PDB entry 4KAS | X-ray diffraction, 1.85 A resolution | chains C and D of the 4 polymer chains in the assembly

[Chain C (and D)]
Protein: Thymidylate synthase ThyX
Source organism: Thermotoga maritima
Notes: EC 2.1.1.148; fragment: tm0449; chain D of this document is another copy of the same molecule, construct and numbering; everything in this record applies to it too
Reference sequence: Q9WYT0 (THYX_THEMA); numbering as in UniProt (aligned over 1-220)
Chain sequence (232 residues; numbered -11 to 220; the number before each row is that of its first residue; numbers below 1 keep their minus sign (Met-11 is residue -11)):
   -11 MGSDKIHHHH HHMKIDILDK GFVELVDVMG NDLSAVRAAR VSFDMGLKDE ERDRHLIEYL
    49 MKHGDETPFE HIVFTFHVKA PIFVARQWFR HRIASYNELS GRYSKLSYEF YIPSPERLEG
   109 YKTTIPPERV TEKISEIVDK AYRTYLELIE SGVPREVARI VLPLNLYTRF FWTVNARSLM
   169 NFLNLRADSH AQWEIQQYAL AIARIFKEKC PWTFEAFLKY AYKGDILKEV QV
Disordered / not traced: -11 to -1, 33-35 (chain D: -11 to 0, 33-35, 218-220)
Sequence notes: initiating methionine (-11); expression tag (-10 to 0); engineered mutation Asp53 (His in Q9WYT0)
Small-molecule neighbours:
  - 2'-deoxyuridine-5'-monophosphate (DU), molecule 1: Arg74, Gln75, Arg78, Arg174
  - 2'-deoxyuridine-5'-monophosphate (DU), molecule 2: Phe77, Glu86, Leu87, Ser88, Gly89, Arg90, Tyr91, Arg147
  - FAD (flavin-adenine dinucleotide): Arg78, His79, Arg80, Ile81, Ser166, Asn169, Leu173, Arg174, His178, Ala179
Curated features (UniProtKB/Swiss-Prot):
  - motif: Arg78 to Ser88 (ThyX motif)
  - active site: Arg174 (Involved in ionization of N3 of dUMP, leading to its activation)
  - binding site (FAD): Thr55, Arg78 to Ile81, Glu86, Asn163 to Arg165, Asn169
  - binding site (dUMP): Gln75 to Arg78, Glu86 to Arg90, Arg147, Arg174
  - mutagenesis: Ser88 (S88A/C: Still catalytically active although shows a large decrease in activity), Arg90 (R90A: Binds dUMP 670-fold weaker than wild-type), Glu144 (E144A: Shows 0.113% of wild-type activity; E144R: Shows 0.016% of wild-type activity), Arg174 (R174A: Still catalytically active although only shows 0.0008% of wild-type activity. Binds dUMP 7300-fold weaker than wild-type; R174K: Loss of catalytic activity)
What the authors report for this chain:
  - binding site for 2'-deoxyuridine-5'-monophosphate: Ser88, Gly89, Arg90
  - conformationally variable residues (loop rearrangement): Arg90, Tyr91
  - mutagenesis - H53D: decreased binding to flavin-adenine dinucleotide
  - mutagenesis - H53D: decreased catalytic activity (citing earlier work)

[How chain C and chain D interact]
Contacting residue pairs (70; chain C residue first):
  His0(C) - Phe31(D)
  Glu12(C) - Phe31(D)
  Val14(C) - Phe31(D)
  Asp15(C) - Met17(D)
  Asp15(C) - Gly18(D)
  Val16(C) - Met17(D)
  Met17(C) - Asp15(D)
  Met17(C) - Val16(D)
  Met17(C) - Met17(D)  hydrophobic
  Met17(C) - Val61(D)  hydrophobic
  Met17(C) - Thr63(D)
  Met17(C) - Thr161(D)
  Gly18(C) - Asp15(D)
  Arg25(C) - Phe159(D)
  Ala26(C) - Asn85(D)
  Ala26(C) - Phe159(D)  hydrophobic
  Ala27(C) - Tyr91(D)
  Arg28(C) - Tyr91(D)
  Arg28(C) - Ser92(D)  hydrogen bond (backbone-side chain)
  Val29(C) - His65(D)
  Val29(C) - Asn85(D)
  Val29(C) - Glu86(D)
  Val29(C) - Leu87(D)
  Val29(C) - Arg157(D)  hydrogen bond (backbone-side chain)
  Val29(C) - Phe158(D)
  Val29(C) - Phe159(D)  hydrophobic
  Ser30(C) - Phe159(D)
  Phe31(C) - Glu12(D)
  Phe31(C) - Leu13(D)
  Phe31(C) - Val14(D)
  Leu44(C) - Tyr91(D)  hydrophobic
  Tyr47(C) - Tyr91(D)
  Leu48(C) - Tyr91(D)
  Asp53(C) - Tyr91(D)  hydrogen bond
  Thr55(C) - Asn85(D)  hydrogen bond (backbone-side chain)
  Pro56(C) - Asn85(D)
  Glu58(C) - Ser83(D)  hydrogen bond
  His59(C) - Ser83(D)
  His59(C) - Asn85(D)  hydrogen bond
  His59(C) - Phe159(D)
  His59(C) - Thr161(D)  hydrogen bond
  Val61(C) - Met17(D)  hydrophobic
  Thr63(C) - Met17(D)
  His65(C) - Val29(D)
  Ser83(C) - Glu58(D)  hydrogen bond
  Ser83(C) - His59(D)
  Asn85(C) - Ala26(D)
  Asn85(C) - Val29(D)
  Asn85(C) - Thr55(D)  hydrogen bond (side chain-backbone)
  Asn85(C) - Pro56(D)
  Asn85(C) - His59(D)  hydrogen bond
  Glu86(C) - Val29(D)
  Leu87(C) - Val29(D)
  Arg90(C) - Tyr47(D)
  Tyr91(C) - Ala27(D)
  Tyr91(C) - Arg28(D)
  Tyr91(C) - Leu44(D)  hydrophobic
  Tyr91(C) - Tyr47(D)
  Tyr91(C) - Leu48(D)
  Tyr91(C) - Asp53(D)  hydrogen bond
  Ser92(C) - Arg28(D)  hydrogen bond (side chain-backbone)
  Arg157(C) - Val29(D)  hydrogen bond (side chain-backbone)
  Phe158(C) - Val29(D)  hydrophobic
  Phe159(C) - Arg25(D)
  Phe159(C) - Ala26(D)  hydrophobic
  Phe159(C) - Val29(D)
  Phe159(C) - Ser30(D)
  Phe159(C) - His59(D)
  Thr161(C) - Met17(D)
  Thr161(C) - His59(D)  hydrogen bond
Also at the interface, not in a pair above, chain C (40 interface residues in all): Leu13, Tyr84, Trp160, Asn163
Also at the interface, not in a pair above, chain D (40 interface residues in all): Phe62, Tyr84, Arg90, Trp160, Asn163

[Overview]
The chain C/chain D interface involves 40 residues from each chain, with 14 hydrogen bonds. Among the polar
pairs are Arg28(C)-Ser92(D), Val29(C)-Arg157(D) and Asp53(C)-Tyr91(D). Bound to chain C:
2'-deoxyuridine-5'-monophosphate and flavin-adenine dinucleotide. The paper reports a binding site for
2'-deoxyuridine-5'-monophosphate at Ser88(C), Gly89(C) and Arg90(C); H53D of chain C reduces binding to
flavin-adenine dinucleotide.
Chain C and chain D are both Thymidylate synthase ThyX (Thermotoga maritima); the structure, Crystal structure
of FDTS from T. maritima mutant (H53D) with FAD and dUMP, was determined by X-ray diffraction, deposited
together with 4KAR and 4KAT.
